Entry 9JGH (electron microscopy, 3.70 A resolution); this record covers chains G and J of the 15 polymer chains in the assembly.

# Chain G (and J)
Name: tube tail protein
Organism: Bacillus subtilis
Notes: chain J of this document is another copy of the same molecule, construct and numbering; everything in this record applies to it too
UniProt: A0A162TY69 (A0A162TY69_BACIU); numbering as in UniProt (aligned over 1-264)
Sequence (270 residues; each row starts with the number of its first residue):
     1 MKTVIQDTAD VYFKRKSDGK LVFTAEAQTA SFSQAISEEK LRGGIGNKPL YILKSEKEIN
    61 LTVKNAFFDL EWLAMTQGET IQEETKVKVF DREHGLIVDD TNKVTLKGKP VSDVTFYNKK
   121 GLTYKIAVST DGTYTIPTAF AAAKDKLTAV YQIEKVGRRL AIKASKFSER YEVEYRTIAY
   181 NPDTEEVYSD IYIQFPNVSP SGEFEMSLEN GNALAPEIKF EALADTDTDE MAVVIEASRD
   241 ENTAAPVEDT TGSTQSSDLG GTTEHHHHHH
Not modelled in the structure: 42-50, 242-270 (chain J: 242-270)
Differences from the reference sequence: expression tag (265-270)

# Chain G / chain J interface
Residue-residue contacts - 7 pairs, chain G then chain J:
  Pro182(G) - Arg170(J)
  Asp183(G) - Arg170(J)  hydrogen bond (backbone-side chain)
  Thr184(G) - Ser168(J)
  Thr184(G) - Glu169(J)  hydrogen bond (backbone-backbone)
  Glu185(G) - Phe167(J)
  Glu185(G) - Glu169(J)
  Glu185(G) - Arg170(J)  salt bridge
Interface residues without a listed pair, chain J (5 interface residues in all): Pro200

# Overview
Chain G and chain J form an interface of 4 and 5 residues respectively, with 2 hydrogen bonds and 1 salt
bridge. Polar contacts include Glu185(G)-Arg170(J), Asp183(G)-Arg170(J) and Thr184(G)-Glu169(J).
Both chains are tube tail protein (Bacillus subtilis). Entry 9JGH (cryo-EM structure of the TTP polymer at the
tube's end) was determined by electron microscopy, deposited together with 9JGI.
